Entry 3U0N (X-ray diffraction, 1.60 A resolution); this record covers chain A.

[Chain A]
Molecule: mRuby
From: Entacmaea quadricolor
Chain sequence (230 residues; numbered -4 to 227; 2 numbers in that range are skipped by the numbering (no residue carries them; nothing is unmodelled there); the number before each row is that of its first residue; numbers below 1 keep their minus sign (Asp-4 is residue -4)):
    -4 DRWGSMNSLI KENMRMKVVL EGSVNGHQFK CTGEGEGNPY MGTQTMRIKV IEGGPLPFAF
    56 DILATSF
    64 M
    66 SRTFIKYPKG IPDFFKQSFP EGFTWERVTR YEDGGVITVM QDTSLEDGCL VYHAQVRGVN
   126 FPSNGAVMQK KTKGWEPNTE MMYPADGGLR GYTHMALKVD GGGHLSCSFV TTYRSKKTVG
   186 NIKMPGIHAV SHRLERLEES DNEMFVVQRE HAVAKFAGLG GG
Unresolved in the structure: -4 to 3
Sequence notes: expression tag (-4 to 0); chromophore (64, 64, 64); engineered mutation Ser196 (Asp in 3U0N)
Modified / non-standard residues: Met64 ({(4Z)-4-(4-hydroxybenzylidene)-2-[3-(methylthio)propanimidoyl]-5-oxo-4,5-dihydro-1H-imidazol-1-yl}acetic acid; NRQ)
Covalently attached groups: covalent link Phe62-Met64; covalent link Met64-Ser66

[In short]
Chain A is mRuby (Entacmaea quadricolor); the structure, Crystal structure of the engineered fluorescent
protein mRuby, crystal form 2, was determined by X-ray diffraction together with 4I2Y, 3U0K, 3U0L and 3U0M
from the same study.
